PDB entry 6L4X | X-ray diffraction, 2.64 A resolution | chain A

== Chain A ==
Molecule: Asparaginyl endopeptidase
Source organism: Clitoria ternatea
Notes: EC 3.4.22.34
UniProtKB: A0A0P0QM28 (A0A0P0QM28_CLITE); numbering as in UniProt (aligned over 33-488)
Sequence (502 residues; row label = number of the first residue in the row; numbers below 1 keep their minus sign (Met-13 is residue -13)):
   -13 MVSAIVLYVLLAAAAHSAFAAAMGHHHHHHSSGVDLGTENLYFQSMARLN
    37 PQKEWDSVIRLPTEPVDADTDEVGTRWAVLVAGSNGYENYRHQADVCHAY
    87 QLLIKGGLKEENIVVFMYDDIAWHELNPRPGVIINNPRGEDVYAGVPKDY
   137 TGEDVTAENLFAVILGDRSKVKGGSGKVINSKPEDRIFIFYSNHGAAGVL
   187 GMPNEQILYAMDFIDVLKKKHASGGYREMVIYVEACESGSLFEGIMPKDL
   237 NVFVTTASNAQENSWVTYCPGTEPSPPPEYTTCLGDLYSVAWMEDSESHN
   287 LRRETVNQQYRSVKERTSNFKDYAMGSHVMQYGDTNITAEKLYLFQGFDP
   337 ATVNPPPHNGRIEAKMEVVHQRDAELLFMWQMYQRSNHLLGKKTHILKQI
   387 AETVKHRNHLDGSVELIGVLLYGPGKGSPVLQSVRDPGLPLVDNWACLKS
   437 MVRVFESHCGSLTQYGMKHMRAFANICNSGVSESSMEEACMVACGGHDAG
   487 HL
Disordered / not traced: -13 to 58, 342-349, 376-377, 482-488
Modified residues: Asn179 (l-3-aminosuccinimide; SNN)
Sequence notes: expression tag (-13 to 32); modified residue (179, 341); engineered mutation Ala182 (Gly in A0A0P0QM28), Ala183 (Pro in A0A0P0QM28), Val252 (Gly in A0A0P0QM28)

== In short ==
Chain A is Asparaginyl endopeptidase (Clitoria ternatea); the structure, Turning an asparaginyl endopeptidase
into a peptide ligase, was determined by X-ray diffraction (same publication as 6L4V, 6L4W, 6L4Y and 6LKO).
